Entry 3CR5 (X-ray diffraction, 1.85 A resolution); this record covers chain X.

== Chain X ==
Protein: Protein S100-B
Source organism: Bos taurus
UniProtKB: P02638 (S100B_BOVIN); residues 0-91 here correspond to UniProt positions 1-92 (UniProt number = residue number + 1)
Amino-acid sequence (92 residues; numbered 0 to 91; the number before each row is that of its first residue; numbering starts at 0):
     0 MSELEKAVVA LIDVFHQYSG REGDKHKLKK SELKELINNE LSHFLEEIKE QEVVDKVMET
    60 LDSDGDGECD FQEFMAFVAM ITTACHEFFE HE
Unresolved in the structure: 91
Ion coordination: Zn2+: His15, His25; Ca2+ site 1: Ser18, Glu21, Asp23, Lys26, Glu31; Ca2+ site 2: Asp61, Asp63, Asp65, Glu67, Glu72
Small-molecule neighbours:
  - 1,5-bis(4-amidinophenoxy)pentane (PNT), molecule 1: Val8, Ile11, Asp12, His15, Phe43, Cys84, His85, Phe88
  - 1,5-bis(4-amidinophenoxy)pentane (PNT), molecule 2: His42, Phe43, Ala83, Cys84, Phe87, Phe88
Curated features (UniProtKB/Swiss-Prot):
  - binding site (Zn(2+)): His15, His25, His85, His90
  - binding site (Ca(2+)): Ser18, Glu21, Asp23, Asp61, Asp63, Asp65, Glu67, Glu72
  - modified residue: Ser1 (N-acetylserine)
From the paper describing this entry:
  - Zn2+ coordination: His15, His25, His85, Glu89
  - Ca2+ coordination: Ser18, Glu21, Asp23, Lys26, Glu31, Asp61, Asp63, Asp65, Glu67, Glu72
  - conformationally variable residues (side-chain flip): Val8, Asp12, Val13, Gln16, Lys48, Val53, Glu58, Met74, Met79, Cys84, Glu86, Phe88
  - binding site for 1,5-bis(4-amidinophenoxy)pentane: Val8, Ile11, His42, Phe43, Ala83, Cys84, Phe87, Phe88

== In short ==
Ligands of chain X: 1,5-bis(4-amidinophenoxy)pentane. His15 and His25 coordinate Zn2+. Curated annotation
(UniProt) lists 4 Zn2+-binding residues and 8 Ca2+-binding residues. The paper reports a binding site for
1,5-bis(4-amidinophenoxy)pentane at Val8, Ile11 and His42 among others; Ca2+ coordination by Ser18, Glu21 and
Asp23 among others.
Chain X is Protein S100-B (Bos taurus); the structure, X-ray structure of bovine Pnt-Zn(2+),Ca(2+)-S100B, was
determined by X-ray diffraction together with 3CR4 and 3CR2 from the same study.
